4M7S - chain A; structure by X-ray diffraction, 2.02 A resolution.

Chain A:
Name: BtrN
Source organism: Bacillus circulans
UniProtKB: Q8G907 (Q8G907_BACCI); residues 1-250 here = UniProt positions 1-250
Amino-acid sequence (269 residues; numbered 1 to 269; the number before each row is that of its first residue):
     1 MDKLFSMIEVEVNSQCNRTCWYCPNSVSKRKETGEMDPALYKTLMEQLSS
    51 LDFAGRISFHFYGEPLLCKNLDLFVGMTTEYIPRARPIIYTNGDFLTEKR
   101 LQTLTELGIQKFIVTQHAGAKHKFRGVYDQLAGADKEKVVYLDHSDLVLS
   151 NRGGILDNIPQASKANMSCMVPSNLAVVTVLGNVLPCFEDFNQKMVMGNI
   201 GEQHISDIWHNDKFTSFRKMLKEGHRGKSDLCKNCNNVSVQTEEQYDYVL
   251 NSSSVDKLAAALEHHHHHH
Disordered / not traced: 28-32, 121-134, 146-161, 250-269
Modified residues: Mse1, Mse7, Mse36, Mse45, Mse77, Mse167, Mse170, Mse195, Mse197, Mse220 (selenomethionine; parent Met)
Sequence notes: expression tag (251-269)
Bound ions: 4Fe-4S cluster Fe site 1: Cys16, Cys20, Cys23; 4Fe-4S cluster Fe site 2: Cys169, Cys187, Cys232, Cys235
Residues lining bound ligands:
  - 4Fe-4S cluster (SF4), molecule 1: Cys16, Arg18, Thr19, Cys20, Tyr22, Cys23, Asn25, His60, Tyr62, Asn92, His117
  - 4Fe-4S cluster (SF4), molecule 2: Cys169, Val171, Pro172, Cys187, Phe188, Glu189, Phe217, Leu221, Arg226, Leu231, Cys232, Cys235, Asn237
Curated features (UniProtKB/Swiss-Prot):
  - binding site ([4Fe-4S] cluster): Cys16, Cys20, Cys23, Cys169, Cys187, Glu223
  - mutagenesis: Cys16 (C16A: Reduced iron-sulfur content by 50%; when associated with A-20 and A-23), Cys20 (C20A: Reduced iron-sulfur content by 50%; when associated with A-16 and A-23), Cys23 (C23A: Reduced iron-sulfur content by 50%; when associated with A-16 and A-20), Cys68 (C68A: Soluble protein), Cys169 (C169A: Insoluble protein), Cys187 (C187A: Insoluble protein), Cys232 (C232A: Insoluble protein), Cys235 (C235A: Soluble protein; reduces activity)
What the authors report for this chain:
  - conformationally variable residues (order/disorder transition): Trp21, Ser28 to Glu32, Lys121 to Ala134, Asp146 to Gln161
  - 4Fe-4S cluster coordination: Cys16, Cys20, Cys23, Cys169, Cys187, Cys232, Cys235
  - catalytic residues: Arg152 (proposed by the authors, not directly observed)

In short:
Chain A binds 4Fe-4S cluster. Cys16, Cys20 and Cys23 coordinate 4Fe-4S cluster Fe site 1. Cys169, Cys187,
Cys232 and Cys235 form the 4Fe-4S cluster Fe site 2. UniProt lists 6 [4Fe-4S] cluster-binding residues and 8
mutagenesis sites. The paper reports the catalytic residue Arg152; 4Fe-4S cluster coordination by Cys16, Cys20
and Cys23 among others.
Chain A is BtrN (Bacillus circulans); the structure, Crystal structure of SeMet BtrN in an OPEN conformation,
was determined by X-ray diffraction together with 4M7T from the same study.
